2C1U - chains A and B; structure by X-ray diffraction, 1.95 A resolution.

# Chain A (and B)
Protein: Di-haem cytochrome C peroxidase
Organism: Paracoccus pantotrophus
Notes: EC 1.11.1.5; chain B of this document is another copy of the same molecule, construct and numbering; everything in this record applies to it too
Chain sequence (338 residues; row label = number of the first residue in the row):
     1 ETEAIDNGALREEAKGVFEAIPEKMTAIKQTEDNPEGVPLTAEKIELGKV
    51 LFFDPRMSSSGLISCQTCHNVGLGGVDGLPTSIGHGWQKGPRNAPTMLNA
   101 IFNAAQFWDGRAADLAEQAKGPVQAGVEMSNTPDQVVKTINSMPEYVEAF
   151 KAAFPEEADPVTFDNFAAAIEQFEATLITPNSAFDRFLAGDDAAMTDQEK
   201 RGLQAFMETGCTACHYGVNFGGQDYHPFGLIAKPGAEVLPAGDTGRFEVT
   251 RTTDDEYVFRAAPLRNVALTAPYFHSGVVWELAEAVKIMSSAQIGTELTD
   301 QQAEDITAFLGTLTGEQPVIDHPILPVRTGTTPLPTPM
Unresolved in the structure: 1-3, 32-35, 128-129 (chain B: 1-3, 32-34, 128-129, 237-242)
Covalently attached groups: heme c (HEC) linked to C65, C68, C211, C214
Ion coordination: heme c Fe site 1: H69, H85; Ca2+: N93, T270, P272; heme c Fe site 2: H215, M289
Residues lining bound ligands:
  - heme c (HEC), molecule 1: I63, S64, H69, S82, I83, G84, H85, Q88, R92, N93, A94, P95, T96, M97, A100, N103, A105, Q106, F107, W108, P122, V123, F166, I170, E174, R260
  - heme c (HEC), molecule 2: W108, F206, T209, G210, H215, H226, F228, G229, L230, F259, R260, A261, A262, L264, V267, Y273, F274, H275, L282, A285, V286, M289, I294, T296, L298, I306, L310

# Chain A / chain B interface
Residue-residue contacts (52):
  R56(A) - L73(B)
  S60(A) - L79(B)
  G61(A) - L79(B)
  L62(A) - T67(B)
  L62(A) - L79(B)  hydrophobic
  Q66(A) - H322(B)  hydrogen bond
  T67(A) - L62(B)
  N70(A) - H322(B)
  V71(A) - H322(B)
  G72(A) - H322(B)
  G72(A) - P323(B)
  G72(A) - I324(B)
  G72(A) - L325(B)  hydrogen bond (backbone-backbone)
  L73(A) - R56(B)
  L73(A) - L325(B)  hydrophobic
  L79(A) - S60(B)
  L79(A) - L62(B)  hydrophobic
  L79(A) - P335(B)  hydrophobic
  A241(A) - L334(B)  hydrophobic
  A268(A) - V327(B)
  L269(A) - V327(B)  hydrophobic
  W280(A) - R328(B)
  W280(A) - L334(B)  hydrophobic
  W280(A) - P335(B)  hydrophobic
  E281(A) - G330(B)
  Q317(A) - I324(B)
  P318(A) - I324(B)
  I320(A) - I320(B)
  I320(A) - D321(B)
  I320(A) - H322(B)  hydrogen bond (backbone-backbone)
  D321(A) - V319(B)
  D321(A) - I320(B)
  D321(A) - D321(B)
  H322(A) - Q66(B)  hydrogen bond
  H322(A) - N70(B)
  H322(A) - V71(B)
  H322(A) - G72(B)
  H322(A) - I320(B)  hydrogen bond (backbone-backbone)
  P323(A) - G72(B)
  I324(A) - V71(B)
  I324(A) - G72(B)
  I324(A) - Q317(B)
  I324(A) - P318(B)
  L325(A) - G72(B)  hydrogen bond (backbone-backbone)
  L325(A) - L73(B)  hydrophobic
  V327(A) - A268(B)
  V327(A) - L269(B)  hydrophobic
  R328(A) - W280(B)
  G330(A) - E281(B)
  L334(A) - W280(B)  hydrophobic
  P335(A) - L79(B)  hydrophobic
  P335(A) - W280(B)
Also at the interface, not in a pair above, chain A (33 interface residues in all): F53, P55, D77, G78
Also at the interface, not in a pair above, chain B (35 interface residues in all): F53, P55, G61, D77, G78, P80, A271

# Overview
33 residues of chain A and 35 residues of chain B are in contact; the contacts include 6 hydrogen bonds. Polar
pairs include Q66(A)-H322(B), G72(A)-L325(B) and I320(A)-H322(B). Heme c is covalently linked to C65(A) and
C211(A).
Both chains are Di-haem cytochrome C peroxidase (Paracoccus pantotrophus). Entry 2C1U (Crystal structure of
the di-haem cytochrome C peroxidase from paracoccus pantotrophus - oxidised form) was determined by X-ray
diffraction (same publication as 2C1V).
